7F55 - chains B and N of the 6 polymer chains in the assembly; structure by electron microscopy, 3.10 A resolution.

== Chain B ==
Name: Guanine nucleotide-binding protein G(I)/G(S)/G(T) subunit beta-1
From: Homo sapiens
UniProt: P62873 (GBB1_HUMAN); residues 2-340 here = UniProt positions 2-340
Chain sequence (384 residues; row label = number of the first residue in the row; numbers below 1 keep their minus sign (Met-17 is residue -17)):
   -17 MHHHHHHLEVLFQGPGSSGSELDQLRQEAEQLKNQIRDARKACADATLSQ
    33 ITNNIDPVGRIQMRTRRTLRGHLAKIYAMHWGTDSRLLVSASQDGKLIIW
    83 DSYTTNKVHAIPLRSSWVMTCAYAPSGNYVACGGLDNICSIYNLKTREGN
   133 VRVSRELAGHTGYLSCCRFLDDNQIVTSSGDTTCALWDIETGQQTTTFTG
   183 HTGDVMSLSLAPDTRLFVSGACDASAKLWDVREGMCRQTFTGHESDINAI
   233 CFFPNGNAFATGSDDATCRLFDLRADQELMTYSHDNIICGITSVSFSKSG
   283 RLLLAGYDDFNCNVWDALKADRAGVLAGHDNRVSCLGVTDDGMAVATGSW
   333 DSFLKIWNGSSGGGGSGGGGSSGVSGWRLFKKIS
Not modelled in the structure: -17 to 2, 341-366
Construct notes: initiating methionine (-17); expression tag (-16 to 1, 341-366)
Swiss-Prot annotation at these positions:
  - modified residue: Ser2 (N-acetylserine), His266 (Phosphohistidine)
  - natural variant: Leu30 (L30F: In MRD42; uncertain significance), Arg52 (R52G: In MRD42), Gly64 (G64V: In MRD42), Asp76 (D76E: In MRD42; D76G: In MRD42), Gly77 (G77S: In MRD42), Lys78 (K78R: In MRD42), Ile80 (I80N: In MRD42; I80T: In MRD42), His91 (H91R: In MRD42; uncertain significance), Ala92 (A92T: In MRD42), Pro94 (P94S: In MRD42), Leu95 (L95P: In MRD42), Arg96 (R96L: In MRD42), 5 further natural variant entries in UniProt

== Chain N ==
Name: Nanobody35
From: synthetic construct
Notes: antibody fragment or engineered binder
Chain sequence (126 residues; row label = number of the first residue in the row):
     1 QVQLQESGGGLVQPGGSLRLSCAASGFTFSNYKMNWVRQAPGKGLEWVSD
    51 ISQSGASISYTGSVKGRFTISRDNAKNTLYLQMNSLKPEDTAVYYCARCP
   101 APFTRDCFDVTSTTYAYRGQGTQVTV
Cystine bridges: Cys22-Cys96, Cys99-Cys107

== How chain B and chain N interact ==
Contacting residue pairs (20; chain B residue first):
  Arg8(B) - Gln120(N)  hydrogen bond
  Glu12(B) - Gln3(N)
  Arg19(B) - Gln1(N)  hydrogen bond
  Arg19(B) - Gln3(N)
  Thr184(B) - Thr114(N)
  Cys204(B) - Ala116(N)
  Asp205(B) - Ala116(N)
  Asp205(B) - Tyr117(N)
  Ala206(B) - Tyr117(N)
  Thr223(B) - Gln1(N)
  Gly224(B) - Gln1(N)
  Glu226(B) - Gly26(N)
  Glu226(B) - Phe27(N)
  Glu226(B) - Thr28(N)
  Glu226(B) - Tyr32(N)  hydrogen bond
  Glu226(B) - Arg98(N)  hydrogen bond (backbone-side chain)
  Ser227(B) - Pro100(N)
  Ser227(B) - Tyr117(N)
  Asp228(B) - Tyr117(N)  hydrogen bond
  Asp246(B) - Pro102(N)
Interface residues without a listed pair, chain B (17 interface residues in all): Lys15, His225, Asp247, Ile270
Interface residues without a listed pair, chain N (15 interface residues in all): Val2, Phe103

== Summary ==
Chain B and chain N form an interface of 17 and 15 residues respectively; the contacts include 5 hydrogen
bonds. Polar contacts include Arg8(B)-Gln120(N), Arg19(B)-Gln1(N) and Glu226(B)-Tyr32(N).
Chain B is Guanine nucleotide-binding protein G(I)/G(S)/G(T) subunit beta-1 (Homo sapiens) and chain N is
Nanobody35 (synthetic construct); the structure, Cryo-EM structure of bremelanotide-MC4R-Gs_Nb35 complex, was
determined by electron microscopy together with 7F53, 7F54 and 7F58 from the same study.
